PDB entry 2WYY | electron microscopy, 10.60 A resolution (very low resolution: no residue pairs are listed; an interface is given only as per-side residue counts) | chains A and F of the 12 polymer chains in the assembly

[Chain A (and F)]
Name: Nucleoprotein
Source organism: Vesicular stomatitis indiana virus
Notes: chain F of this document is another copy of the same molecule, construct and numbering; everything in this record applies to it too
Reference sequence: P03521 (NCAP_VSIVA); residue numbers follow UniProt; this construct covers 1-422
Chain sequence (422 residues; row label = number of the first residue in the row):
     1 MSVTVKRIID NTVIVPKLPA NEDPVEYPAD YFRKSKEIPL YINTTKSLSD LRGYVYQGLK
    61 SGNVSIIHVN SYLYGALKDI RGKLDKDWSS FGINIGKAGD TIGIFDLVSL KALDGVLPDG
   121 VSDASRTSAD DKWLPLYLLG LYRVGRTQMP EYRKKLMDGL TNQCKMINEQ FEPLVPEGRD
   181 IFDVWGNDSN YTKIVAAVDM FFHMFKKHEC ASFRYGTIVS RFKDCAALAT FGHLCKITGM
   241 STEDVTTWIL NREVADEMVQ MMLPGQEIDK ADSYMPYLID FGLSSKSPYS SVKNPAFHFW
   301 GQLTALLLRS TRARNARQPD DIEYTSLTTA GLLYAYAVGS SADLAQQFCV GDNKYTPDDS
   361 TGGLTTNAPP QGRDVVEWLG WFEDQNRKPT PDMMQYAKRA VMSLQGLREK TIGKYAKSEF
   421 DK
Not modelled in the structure: 1, 358-364
Swiss-Prot annotation at these positions:
  - binding site (RNA): R143, Y152, K206, R214, K286, R317, R408
Reported in the primary citation:
  - conformationally variable residues (domain motion): I237, R309, Y324, E419

[Interface between chain A and chain F]
At this resolution (11 A) residue pairs are not listed: 7 residues of chain A and 7 of chain F lie at the interface.

[Overview]
Chain A and chain F each contribute 7 residues to their interface. Curated annotation (UniProt) lists 7
RNA-binding residues on chain A. The paper reports conformational variability at I237(A), R309(A) and Y324(A)
among others.
Chain A and chain F are both Nucleoprotein (Vesicular stomatitis indiana virus); the structure, Cryoem model
of the vesicular stomatitis virus, was determined by electron microscopy.
